2IZN - chains A and B of the 5 polymer chains in the assembly; structure by X-ray diffraction, 2.56 A resolution.

Chain A (and B):
Molecule: MS2 coat protein
Source organism: Enterobacterio phage MS2
Notes: chain B of this document is another copy of the same molecule, construct and numbering; everything in this record applies to it too
UniProt: P03612 (COAT_BPMS2); numbering as in UniProt (aligned over 1-129)
Chain sequence (129 residues; numbered 1 to 129; the number before each row is that of its first residue):
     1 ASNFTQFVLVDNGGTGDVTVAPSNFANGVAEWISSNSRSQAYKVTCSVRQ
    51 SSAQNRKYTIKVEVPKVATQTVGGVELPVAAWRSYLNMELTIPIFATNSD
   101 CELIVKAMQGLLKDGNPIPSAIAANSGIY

Chain A / chain B interface:
Contacting residue pairs (138):
  S2(A) with Y129(B), hydrogen bond (side chain-backbone)
  N3(A) with P117(B); A121(B); G127(B), hydrogen bond (side chain-backbone); I128(B); Y129(B), hydrogen bond (side chain-backbone)
  F4(A) with I128(B), hydrophobic; Y129(B), hydrogen bond (backbone-backbone)
  T5(A) with P117(B)
  F7(A) with N116(B); P117(B)
  L9(A) with K106(B); A107(B); G110(B)
  D11(A) with K106(B)
  N12(A) with K106(B)
  F25(A) with I128(B)
  A30(A) with I128(B), hydrophobic
  W32(A) with P117(B), hydrophobic; I118(B), hydrophobic; I128(B), hydrophobic
  Y42(A) with L103(B)
  V44(A) with L111(B), hydrophobic
  C46(A) with I118(B), hydrophobic
  V48(A) with G127(B)
  R56(A) with N125(B), hydrogen bond (side chain-backbone); S126(B)
  Y58(A) with A121(B); I122(B); N125(B); S126(B), hydrogen bond (side chain-backbone)
  I60(A) with I118(B), hydrophobic
  V62(A) with L111(B), hydrophobic
  V64(A) with L103(B), hydrophobic; A107(B), hydrophobic
  K66(A) with D100(B), salt bridge
  W82(A) with P93(B), hydrophobic; F95(B); A96(B), hydrophobic; D100(B)
  R83(A) with P93(B)
  S84(A) with T91(B), hydrogen bond (side chain-backbone); I92(B); I104(B)
  Y85(A) with E89(B); L90(B); T91(B), hydrogen bond (backbone-backbone)
  L86(A) with M88(B), hydrophobic; E89(B); M108(B), hydrophobic
  N87(A) with N87(B); M88(B); E89(B), hydrogen bond (backbone-backbone)
  M88(A) with N87(B); M88(B), hydrophobic
  E89(A) with Y85(B); L86(B); N87(B), hydrogen bond (backbone-backbone)
  L90(A) with Y85(B); I122(B), hydrophobic
  T91(A) with S84(B); Y85(B), hydrogen bond (backbone-backbone)
  I92(A) with S84(B)
  P93(A) with A80(B); A81(B); R83(B); S84(B)
  F95(A) with K66(B), hydrogen bond (backbone-side chain); A81(B), hydrophobic
  A96(A) with N125(B), hydrogen bond (backbone-side chain)
  T97(A) with A68(B); N125(B)
  N98(A) with A123(B); N125(B), hydrogen bond
  D100(A) with K66(B), salt bridge; V67(B), hydrogen bond (side chain-backbone); A68(B), hydrogen bond (side chain-backbone)
  C101(A) with I122(B); A123(B), hydrophobic; N125(B)
  L103(A) with Y42(B); V67(B), hydrophobic
  I104(A) with V64(B), hydrophobic; S84(B)
  V105(A) with P119(B); I122(B), hydrophobic
  K106(A) with L9(B); D11(B), hydrogen bond (side chain-backbone); N12(B)
  A107(A) with L9(B)
  M108(A) with L86(B), hydrophobic; I122(B), hydrophobic
  Q109(A) with L112(B), hydrogen bond (side chain-backbone); K113(B); D114(B), hydrogen bond
  G110(A) with L9(B)
  L111(A) with V44(B), hydrophobic
  L112(A) with M108(B), hydrophobic; Q109(B), hydrogen bond (backbone-side chain); L112(B), hydrophobic
  K113(A) with Q109(B)
  D114(A) with Q109(B), hydrogen bond
  N116(A) with F7(B); V8(B)
  P117(A) with N3(B); T5(B); F7(B); W32(B), hydrophobic
  I118(A) with V44(B), hydrophobic; I60(B), hydrophobic
  P119(A) with V105(B), hydrophobic
  A121(A) with N3(B); Y58(B)
  I122(A) with Y58(B); L90(B), hydrophobic; C101(B); V105(B), hydrophobic
  A123(A) with N98(B); E102(B)
  A124(A) with N98(B)
  N125(A) with R56(B), hydrogen bond; A96(B), hydrogen bond (side chain-backbone); T97(B); N98(B), hydrogen bond; C101(B)
  S126(A) with Y58(B), hydrogen bond (backbone-side chain)
  G127(A) with N3(B); V48(B)
  I128(A) with N3(B); F4(B), hydrophobic; F25(B); A30(B), hydrophobic; W32(B), hydrophobic; C46(B), hydrophobic
  Y129(A) with A1(B), hydrogen bond (side chain-backbone); S2(B), hydrogen bond (backbone-side chain); N3(B), hydrogen bond (backbone-backbone); F4(B), hydrogen bond (backbone-backbone)
Other interface residues (no listed pair), chain A (69 interface residues in all): A1, V8, V10, N55, E102
Other interface residues (no listed pair), chain B (72 interface residues in all): V10, V62, P65, A124

In short:
69 residues of chain A face 72 of chain B across their interface, with 29 hydrogen bonds and 2 salt bridges.
Polar pairs include K66(A)-D100(B), S2(A)-Y129(B) and N3(A)-G127(B).
Chain A and chain B are both MS2 coat protein (Enterobacterio phage MS2); the structure, MS2-RNA hairpin
(G-10) complex, was determined by X-ray diffraction together with 2IZM and 2IZ8 from the same study.
